PDB entry 1Y4F | X-ray diffraction, 2.00 A resolution | chains C and D of the 4 polymer chains in the assembly

[Chain C]
Name: Hemoglobin alpha chain
Source organism: Homo sapiens
Reference sequence: P69905 (HBA_HUMAN); numbering as in UniProt (aligned over 1-141)
Sequence (141 residues; numbered 1 to 141; the number before each row is that of its first residue):
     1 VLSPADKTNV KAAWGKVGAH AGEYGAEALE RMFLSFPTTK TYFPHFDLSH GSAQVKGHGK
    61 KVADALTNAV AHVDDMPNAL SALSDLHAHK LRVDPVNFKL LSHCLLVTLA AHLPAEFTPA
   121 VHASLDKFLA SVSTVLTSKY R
Curated features (UniProtKB/Swiss-Prot):
  - site: Lys61 (Not glycated)
Metal / ion sites: heme Fe near His87 (its only coordinating residue here)
Small-molecule neighbours: heme (HEM): Met32, Thr39, Tyr42, Phe43, His45, Phe46, His58, Lys61, Val62, Ala65, Leu66, Leu83, Leu86, His87, Leu91, Val93, Asn97, Phe98, Leu101, Val132, Leu136

[Chain D]
Name: Hemoglobin beta chain
Source organism: Homo sapiens
Reference sequence: P68871 (HBB_HUMAN); residue numbers follow UniProt; this construct covers 1-146
Sequence (146 residues; row label = number of the first residue in the row):
     1 MHLTPEEKSA VTALWGKVNV DEVGGEALGR LLVVYPATQR FFESFGDLST PDAVMGNPKV
    61 KAHGKKVLGA FSDGLAHLDN LKGTFATLSE LHCDKLHVDP ENFRLLGNVL VCVLAHHFGK
   121 EFTPPVQAAY QKVVAGVANA LAHKYH
Differences from the reference sequence: engineered mutation Met1 (Val in P68871), Ala37 (Trp in P68871)
Metal / ion sites: heme Fe near His92 (its only coordinating residue here)
Small-molecule neighbours: heme (HEM): Leu31, Thr38, Phe41, Phe42, Phe45, His63, Lys66, Val67, Ala70, Phe71, Phe85, Leu88, Leu91, His92, Leu96, Val98, Asn102, Phe103, Leu106, Val137, Leu141

[Interface between chain C and chain D]
Pairs across the interface - 37 pairs, chain C then chain D:
  Arg31(C) - Phe122(D)  hydrogen bond (side chain-backbone)
  Arg31(C) - Thr123(D)
  Arg31(C) - Pro124(D)
  Arg31(C) - Gln127(D)  hydrogen bond
  Leu34(C) - Pro124(D)  hydrophobic
  Leu34(C) - Pro125(D)
  Leu34(C) - Ala128(D)
  Ser35(C) - Gln127(D)
  Ser35(C) - Ala128(D)
  Ser35(C) - Gln131(D)
  Phe36(C) - Gln131(D)
  His103(C) - Asn108(D)
  His103(C) - Val111(D)
  His103(C) - Gln127(D)
  His103(C) - Gln131(D)  hydrogen bond
  Cys104(C) - Gln127(D)
  Val107(C) - Val111(D)  hydrophobic
  Val107(C) - Cys112(D)  hydrophobic
  Val107(C) - Ala115(D)  hydrophobic
  Val107(C) - Gln127(D)
  Ala110(C) - Cys112(D)
  Ala110(C) - Ala115(D)
  Ala110(C) - His116(D)
  Ala111(C) - Ala115(D)
  Ala111(C) - Gly119(D)
  Pro114(C) - His116(D)
  Phe117(C) - Arg30(D)  hydrogen bond (backbone-side chain)
  Phe117(C) - His116(D)  hydrogen bond (backbone-side chain)
  Thr118(C) - Arg30(D)
  Pro119(C) - Arg30(D)
  Pro119(C) - Val33(D)
  Pro119(C) - Met55(D)  hydrophobic
  His122(C) - Arg30(D)  hydrogen bond
  His122(C) - Val34(D)
  Ala123(C) - Val34(D)
  Asp126(C) - Val34(D)
  Asp126(C) - Tyr35(D)
Interface residues without a listed pair, chain C (19 interface residues in all): Glu30, Leu106, Ala120
Interface residues without a listed pair, chain D (19 interface residues in all): Pro51

[In short]
The chain C/chain D interface involves 19 residues from each chain; the contacts include 6 hydrogen bonds.
Among the polar pairs are Arg31(C)-Phe122(D), Arg31(C)-Gln127(D) and His103(C)-Gln131(D). Bound to chain C:
heme. Chain D binds heme.
Chain C is Hemoglobin alpha chain and chain D is Hemoglobin beta chain, both from Homo sapiens; the structure,
T-To-T(High) quaternary transitions in human hemoglobin: betaW37A deoxy low-salt (10 test sets), was
determined by X-ray diffraction (same publication as 1XXT, 1XY0, 1XZ5, 1XZ7, 1XZU, 1XZV and 45 further
entries).
